PDB entry 1NH2 | X-ray diffraction, 1.90 A resolution | chains C and D of the 6 polymer chains in the assembly

[Chain C]
Name: Transcription initiation factor IIA large chain
From: Saccharomyces cerevisiae
Notes: fragment: c-terminal 77 residues
UniProt: P32774 (TOA2_YEAST); numbering as in UniProt (aligned over 210-286)
Amino-acid sequence (79 residues; numbered 208 to 286; the number before each row is that of its first residue):
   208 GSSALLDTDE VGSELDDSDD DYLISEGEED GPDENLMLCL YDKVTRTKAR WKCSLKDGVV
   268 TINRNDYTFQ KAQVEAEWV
Unresolved in the structure: 208-227, 232-240
Sequence notes: cloning artifact (208-209)

[Chain D]
Name: Transcription initiation factor IIA small chain
From: Saccharomyces cerevisiae
UniProt: P32773 (TOA1_YEAST); residues 2-122 here = UniProt positions 2-122
Amino-acid sequence (121 residues; numbered 2 to 122; the number before each row is that of its first residue):
     2 AVPGYYELYR RSTIGNSLVD ALDTLISDGR IEASLAMRVL ETFDKVVAET LKDNTQSKLT
    62 VKGNLDTYGF CDDVWTFIVK NCQVTVEDSH RDASQNGSGD SQSVISVDKL RIVACNSKKS
   122 E
Unresolved in the structure: 2-4, 90-102, 122

[Interface between chain C and chain D]
Residue-residue contacts - 79 pairs, chain C then chain D:
  Glu241(C) - Arg112(D)  salt bridge
  Asn242(C) - Val108(D)
  Asn242(C) - Lys110(D)  hydrogen bond (side chain-backbone)
  Asn242(C) - Leu111(D)
  Asn242(C) - Arg112(D)  hydrogen bond (backbone-backbone)
  Leu243(C) - Arg12(D)
  Leu243(C) - Arg112(D)
  Met244(C) - Arg112(D)  hydrogen bond (backbone-backbone)
  Met244(C) - Ile113(D)
  Met244(C) - Val114(D)  hydrogen bond (backbone-backbone)
  Leu245(C) - Leu9(D)
  Leu245(C) - Tyr10(D)
  Leu245(C) - Arg12(D)
  Leu245(C) - Ser13(D)
  Leu245(C) - Val114(D)
  Cys246(C) - Leu9(D)
  Cys246(C) - Val114(D)  hydrogen bond (backbone-backbone)
  Cys246(C) - Ala115(D)
  Cys246(C) - Cys116(D)  hydrogen bond (backbone-backbone)
  Leu247(C) - Tyr7(D)  hydrophobic
  Leu247(C) - Tyr10(D)
  Leu247(C) - Cys116(D)
  Tyr248(C) - Phe71(D)
  Tyr248(C) - Asp74(D)
  Tyr248(C) - Trp76(D)
  Tyr248(C) - Ala115(D)
  Tyr248(C) - Cys116(D)  hydrogen bond (backbone-backbone)
  Tyr248(C) - Asn117(D)  hydrogen bond
  Tyr248(C) - Ser118(D)  hydrogen bond (backbone-backbone)
  Asp249(C) - Ser118(D)  hydrogen bond
  Val251(C) - Trp76(D)
  Trp258(C) - Leu66(D)
  Trp258(C) - Tyr69(D)  hydrophobic
  Trp258(C) - Trp76(D)  hydrophobic
  Cys260(C) - Phe78(D)  hydrophobic
  Lys263(C) - Ser118(D)
  Asp264(C) - Tyr10(D)  hydrogen bond (backbone-side chain)
  Asp264(C) - Leu52(D)
  Asp264(C) - Lys53(D)
  Gly265(C) - Leu52(D)
  Val266(C) - Ser13(D)
  Val267(C) - Leu111(D)  hydrophobic
  Thr268(C) - Thr14(D)  hydrogen bond
  Ile269(C) - Val85(D)  hydrophobic
  Ile269(C) - Ile106(D)  hydrophobic
  Ile269(C) - Val108(D)  hydrophobic
  Asn270(C) - Ile106(D)
  Asn270(C) - Ser107(D)  hydrogen bond (side chain-backbone)
  Asp273(C) - Thr14(D)
  Thr275(C) - Leu52(D)
  Thr275(C) - Thr56(D)
  Thr275(C) - Ser58(D)  hydrogen bond (backbone-side chain)
  Phe276(C) - Thr56(D)
  Phe276(C) - Ser58(D)
  Phe276(C) - Leu60(D)  hydrophobic
  Gln277(C) - Leu52(D)
  Gln277(C) - Lys53(D)  hydrogen bond (side chain-backbone)
  Gln277(C) - Thr56(D)  hydrogen bond
  Gln277(C) - Gln57(D)
  Gln277(C) - Ser58(D)  hydrogen bond (backbone-backbone)
  Lys278(C) - Ser58(D)  hydrogen bond (backbone-backbone)
  Lys278(C) - Lys59(D)
  Lys278(C) - Leu60(D)  hydrogen bond (backbone-backbone)
  Ala279(C) - Leu60(D)
  Gln280(C) - Leu60(D)  hydrogen bond (backbone-backbone)
  Gln280(C) - Thr61(D)
  Gln280(C) - Val62(D)  hydrogen bond (backbone-backbone)
  Val281(C) - Val62(D)
  Glu282(C) - Val62(D)  hydrogen bond (backbone-backbone)
  Glu282(C) - Lys63(D)
  Glu282(C) - Gly64(D)  hydrogen bond (backbone-backbone)
  Ala283(C) - Gly64(D)
  Ala283(C) - Leu66(D)  hydrophobic
  Glu284(C) - Gly64(D)  hydrogen bond (backbone-backbone)
  Glu284(C) - Asn65(D)
  Glu284(C) - Leu66(D)  hydrogen bond (backbone-backbone)
  Trp285(C) - Leu66(D)
  Trp285(C) - Asp67(D)
  Trp285(C) - Tyr69(D)
Also at the interface, not in a pair above, chain C (35 interface residues in all): Leu262, Tyr274, Val286
Also at the interface, not in a pair above, chain D (41 interface residues in all): Thr68, Val75, Val87

[Overview]
35 residues of chain C face 41 of chain D across their interface; the contacts include 25 hydrogen bonds and 1
salt bridge. Among the polar pairs are Glu241(C)-Arg112(D), Asn242(C)-Lys110(D) and Tyr248(C)-Asn117(D).
Chain C is Transcription initiation factor IIA large chain and chain D is Transcription initiation factor IIA
small chain, both from Saccharomyces cerevisiae; the structure, Crystal structure of a yeast TFIIA/TBP/DNA
complex, was determined by X-ray diffraction, deposited together with 1NVP.
